8TE7 - chains B and C; structure by X-ray diffraction, 3.18 A resolution.

Chain B:
Molecule: TRNM-f.01 Fab Heavy Chain
Source organism: Macaca mulatta
Notes: antibody fragment or engineered binder
Chain sequence (237 residues; each row starts with the number of its first residue):
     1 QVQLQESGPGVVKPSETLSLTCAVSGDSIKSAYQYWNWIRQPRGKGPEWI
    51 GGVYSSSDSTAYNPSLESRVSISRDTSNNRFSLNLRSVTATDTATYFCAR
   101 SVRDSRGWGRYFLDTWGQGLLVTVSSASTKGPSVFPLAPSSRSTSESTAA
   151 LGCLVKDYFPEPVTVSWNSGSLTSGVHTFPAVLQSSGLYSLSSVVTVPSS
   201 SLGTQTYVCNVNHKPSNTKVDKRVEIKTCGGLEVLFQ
Disordered / not traced: 235-237
Cystine bridges: Cys22-Cys98, Cys153-Cys209

Chain C:
Molecule: TRNM-f.01 Fab Light Chain
Source organism: Macaca mulatta
Notes: antibody fragment or engineered binder
Chain sequence (214 residues; numbered 1 to 214; the number before each row is that of its first residue):
     1 DIQMTQSPSSLSASVGDTVTITCRASQSISTWLAWYQQKPGKAPKVLIYS
    51 ASILQSGVPSRFRGSGSGSDFTLTIGSLQIEDFATYFCQQYTGSPFTFGG
   101 GTKVEIKRTVAAPSVFIFPPSEDQVKSGTVSVVCLLNNFYPREASVKWKV
   151 DGALKTGNSQESVTEQDSKDNTYSLSSTLTLSSTEYQSHKVYACEVTHQG
   201 LSSPVTKSFNRGEC
Cystine bridges: Cys23-Cys88, Cys134-Cys194

Chain B / chain C interface:
Disulfides between the chains: Cys229(B)-Cys214(C)
Pairs across the interface (80; chain B residue first):
  Gln41(B) - Gln38(C)  hydrogen bond
  Gln41(B) - Phe87(C)
  Gly46(B) - Gly99(C)
  Gly46(B) - Gly100(C)
  Pro47(B) - Phe87(C)
  Pro47(B) - Phe98(C)
  Trp49(B) - Ser94(C)
  Trp49(B) - Pro95(C)  hydrophobic
  Trp49(B) - Phe96(C)
  Tyr62(B) - Ser94(C)  hydrogen bond (backbone-side chain)
  Asn63(B) - Pro95(C)
  Pro64(B) - Pro95(C)
  Phe97(B) - Gln38(C)
  Phe97(B) - Pro44(C)
  Asp104(B) - Trp32(C)
  Asp104(B) - Ser50(C)  hydrogen bond
  Asp104(B) - Tyr91(C)  hydrogen bond
  Arg106(B) - Thr31(C)
  Arg106(B) - Trp32(C)
  Arg106(B) - Ser50(C)  hydrogen bond
  Arg106(B) - Ala51(C)
  Arg106(B) - Ile53(C)
  Gly107(B) - Trp32(C)
  Gly109(B) - Thr92(C)
  Arg110(B) - Trp32(C)
  Arg110(B) - Thr92(C)  hydrogen bond (side chain-backbone)
  Tyr111(B) - Tyr91(C)
  Tyr111(B) - Phe96(C)
  Phe112(B) - Tyr49(C)  hydrophobic
  Phe112(B) - Tyr91(C)  hydrophobic
  Leu113(B) - Tyr36(C)  hydrogen bond (backbone-side chain)
  Leu113(B) - Val46(C)
  Leu113(B) - Gln89(C)
  Asp114(B) - Val46(C)
  Trp116(B) - Tyr36(C)
  Trp116(B) - Ala43(C)
  Trp116(B) - Pro44(C)
  Trp116(B) - Val46(C)
  Trp116(B) - Phe98(C)  hydrophobic
  Gly117(B) - Ala43(C)
  Gln118(B) - Gly41(C)
  Gln118(B) - Lys42(C)
  Gln118(B) - Ala43(C)
  Phe135(B) - Ser121(C)
  Phe135(B) - Asp123(C)
  Phe135(B) - Gln124(C)
  Leu137(B) - Phe118(C)
  Leu137(B) - Val133(C)  hydrophobic
  Ala138(B) - Phe118(C)
  Ala138(B) - Pro119(C)
  Pro139(B) - Phe118(C)
  Glu146(B) - Phe116(C)
  Glu146(B) - Lys207(C)  salt bridge
  Ala150(B) - Phe116(C)  hydrophobic
  Ala150(B) - Phe118(C)
  Leu154(B) - Gln124(C)
  Leu154(B) - Ser131(C)
  Lys156(B) - Gln124(C)
  Lys156(B) - Thr129(C)
  Lys156(B) - Ser131(C)  hydrogen bond
  His177(B) - Asn137(C)
  His177(B) - Asn138(C)  hydrogen bond
  His177(B) - Asp167(C)
  His177(B) - Ser174(C)
  Phe179(B) - Ser162(C)
  Phe179(B) - Thr164(C)
  Phe179(B) - Ser174(C)
  Phe179(B) - Leu175(C)
  Phe179(B) - Ser176(C)
  Pro180(B) - Ser162(C)
  Pro180(B) - Val163(C)
  Val182(B) - Gln160(C)
  Gln184(B) - Gln160(C)
  Val194(B) - Leu135(C)  hydrophobic
  Thr196(B) - Asn137(C)
  Lys222(B) - Asp123(C)  salt bridge
  Lys227(B) - Pro119(C)
  Thr228(B) - Cys214(C)
  Cys229(B) - Cys214(C)  disulfide
  Gly230(B) - Glu122(C)
Other interface residues (no listed pair), chain B (50 interface residues in all): Ile39, Lys45, Glu48, Thr115, Pro136, Ser140, Thr148, Leu151, Leu183, Gly231
Other interface residues (no listed pair), chain C (49 interface residues in all): Gln55, Pro120, Phe209

Summary:
Chain B and chain C form an interface of 50 and 49 residues respectively; the contacts include 1 disulfide
bond, 9 hydrogen bonds and 2 salt bridges. Polar pairs include Glu146(B)-Lys207(C), Lys222(B)-Asp123(C) and
Gln41(B)-Gln38(C).
Chain B is TRNM-f.01 Fab Heavy Chain and chain C is TRNM-f.01 Fab Light Chain, both from Macaca mulatta; the
structure, Structure of TRNM-f.01, was determined by X-ray diffraction (same publication as 8TDX, 8TJR, 8TJS,
8TKC, 8TL2, 8TL4 and 5 further entries).
